Entry 5GKF (X-ray diffraction, 2.80 A resolution); this record covers chains A and C of the 4 polymer chains in the assembly.

== Chain A ==
Name: Endonuclease EndoMS
Source organism: Thermococcus kodakarensis KOD1
Notes: EC 3.1.-.-
UniProtKB: Q5JER9 (NUCS_THEKO); numbering as in UniProt (aligned over 1-252)
Amino-acid sequence (252 residues; numbered 1 to 252; the number before each row is that of its first residue):
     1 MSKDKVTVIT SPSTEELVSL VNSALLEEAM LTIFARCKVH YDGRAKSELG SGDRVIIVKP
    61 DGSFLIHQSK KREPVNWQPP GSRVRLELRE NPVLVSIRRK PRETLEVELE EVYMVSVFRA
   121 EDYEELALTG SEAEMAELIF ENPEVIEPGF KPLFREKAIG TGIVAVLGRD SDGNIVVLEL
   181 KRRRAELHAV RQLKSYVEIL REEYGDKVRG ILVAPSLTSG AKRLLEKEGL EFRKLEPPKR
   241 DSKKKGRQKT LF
Disordered / not traced: 1, 241-252
Sequence notes: engineered mutation Ala165 (Asp in Q5JER9)
Ion coordination: Mg2+: Glu179, Gln192 (shared with DC6(C) of chain C; 1 residue of chain D)

== Chain C ==
Molecule: 15-nt DNA strand
Sequence (15 nucleotides; each row starts with the number of its first residue):
     1 CGCTACATGT CGTCC
Ion coordination: Mg2+ site 1: DC6 (shared with Glu179(A), Gln192(A) of chain A; 1 residue of chain D)

== Chain A / chain C interface ==
Pairs across the interface (47):
  Tyr41(A) - DT8(C)  stacking on the base
  Arg44(A) - DT8(C)  hydrogen bond to the base
  Arg44(A) - DG9(C)  salt bridge to the phosphate
  Arg44(A) - DT10(C)  salt bridge to the phosphate
  Ala45(A) - DT8(C)  sugar contact
  Lys71(A) - DC11(C)  phosphate contact
  Lys71(A) - DG12(C)  salt bridge to the phosphate
  Arg72(A) - DT10(C)  sugar contact
  Arg72(A) - DC11(C)  hydrogen bond to the phosphate
  Glu73(A) - DT10(C)  sugar contact
  Glu73(A) - DC11(C)  sugar contact
  Val75(A) - DT8(C)  base contact
  Asn76(A) - DT8(C)  hydrogen bond to the base
  Trp77(A) - DT8(C)  stacking on the base
  Trp77(A) - DG9(C)  phosphate contact
  Trp77(A) - DT10(C)  hydrogen bond to the phosphate
  Pro79(A) - DT10(C)  phosphate contact
  Pro80(A) - DC11(C)  phosphate contact
  Lys100(A) - DG2(C)  salt bridge to the phosphate
  Glu103(A) - DT8(C)  base contact
  Leu128(A) - DT8(C)  phosphate contact
  Ser131(A) - DA7(C)  phosphate contact
  Glu132(A) - DC6(C)  sugar contact
  Glu132(A) - DA7(C)  hydrogen bond to the phosphate
  Ala158(A) - DC15(C)  phosphate contact
  Gly162(A) - DA5(C)  phosphate contact
  Ile163(A) - DT4(C)  phosphate contact
  Ile163(A) - DA5(C)  hydrogen bond to the phosphate
  Glu179(A) - DC6(C)  phosphate contact
  Lys181(A) - DC6(C)  salt bridge to the phosphate
  Arg182(A) - DA7(C)  phosphate contact
  Arg182(A) - DG9(C)  salt bridge to the phosphate
  Arg183(A) - DG9(C)  salt bridge to the phosphate
  Arg183(A) - DT10(C)  base contact
  Arg184(A) - DC3(C)  salt bridge to the phosphate
  Glu186(A) - DT4(C)  base contact
  Leu187(A) - DT4(C)  phosphate contact
  Leu187(A) - DA5(C)  phosphate contact
  Arg191(A) - DA5(C)  salt bridge to the phosphate
  Gln192(A) - DA5(C)  sugar contact
  Gln192(A) - DC6(C)  hydrogen bond to the phosphate
  Tyr196(A) - DA5(C)  hydrogen bond to the phosphate
  Thr218(A) - DC3(C)  phosphate contact
  Thr218(A) - DT4(C)  hydrogen bond to the phosphate
  Ser219(A) - DC3(C)  hydrogen bond to the phosphate
  Gly220(A) - DT4(C)  phosphate contact
  Arg223(A) - DT4(C)  salt bridge to the phosphate
Other interface residues (no listed pair), chain A (42 interface residues in all): Ser47, Gln78, Leu126, Glu156, Lys157, Leu180, His188, Leu217, Ala221
Other interface residues (no listed pair), chain C (14 interface residues in all): DC1, DC14

== Summary ==
42 residues of chain A face 14 of chain C across their interface, with 10 hydrogen bonds, 10 salt bridges and
2 aromatic stacking contacts. Among the polar pairs are Arg44(A)-DT8(C), Asn76(A)-DT8(C) and Arg72(A)-DC11(C).
Glu179(A), Gln192(A) and DC6(C) form the Mg2+ site 1.
Here chain A is Endonuclease EndoMS (Thermococcus kodakarensis KOD1) and chain C is a 15-nt DNA strand. Entry
5GKF (Structure of EndoMS-dsDNA1' complex) was determined by X-ray diffraction (same publication as 5GKE,
5GKG, 5GKH, 5GKI and 5GKJ).
